9FFS - chains C and F of the 6 polymer chains in the assembly; structure by electron microscopy, 3.20 A resolution.

# Chain C
Molecule: Gamma-aminobutyric acid receptor subunit beta-3
Source organism: Homo sapiens
UniProt: P28472 (GBRB3_HUMAN); residues 1-448 here correspond to UniProt positions 26-473 (UniProt number = residue number + 25)
Chain sequence (395 residues; each row starts with the number of its first residue; note: 107 numbers in that range are skipped by the numbering (no residue carries them; nothing is unmodelled there); numbers below 1 keep their minus sign (Met-53 is residue -53)):
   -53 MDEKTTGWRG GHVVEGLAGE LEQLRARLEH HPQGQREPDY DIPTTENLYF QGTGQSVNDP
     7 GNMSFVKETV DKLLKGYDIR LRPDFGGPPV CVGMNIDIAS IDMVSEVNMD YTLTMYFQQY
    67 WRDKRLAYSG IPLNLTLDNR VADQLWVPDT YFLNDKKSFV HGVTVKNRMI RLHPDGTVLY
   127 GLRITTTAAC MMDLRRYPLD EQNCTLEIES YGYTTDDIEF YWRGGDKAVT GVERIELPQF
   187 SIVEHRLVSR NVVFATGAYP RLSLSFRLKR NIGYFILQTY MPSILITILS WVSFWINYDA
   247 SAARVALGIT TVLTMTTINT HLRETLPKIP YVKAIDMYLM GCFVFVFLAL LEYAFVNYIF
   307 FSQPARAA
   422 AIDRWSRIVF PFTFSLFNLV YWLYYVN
Unresolved in the structure: -53 to 7, 448
Sequence notes: initiating methionine (-53); expression tag (-52 to 0); linker (308-314)
Curated features (UniProtKB/Swiss-Prot):
  - binding site (benzamidine): Asp95 to Tyr97, Glu155 to Tyr157, Phe200
  - binding site (4-aminobutanoate): Tyr97, Glu155, Tyr157, Thr202
  - binding site (histamine): Tyr97, Ser156, Tyr157, Thr202
  - glycosylation (N-linked (GlcNAc...) asparagine): Asn8, Asn80, Asn149
Disulfides: Cys136-Cys150
Glycans and other covalent adducts: N-acetylglucosamine (NAG) linked to Asn80; glycan linked to Asn149

# Chain F
Molecule: Megabody25, Outer membrane protein
Source organism: Lama glama
UniProt: B5Z8H1 (B5Z8H1_HELPG); the construct has insertions or renumbered stretches relative to UniProt, so the offset changes along the chain: 14-234 = UniProt 226-446; 235-403 = UniProt 53-221
Chain sequence (522 residues; row label = number of the first residue in the row):
     2 QVQLVESGGG LVQTKTTTSV IDTTNDAQNL LTQAQTIVNT LKDYCPILIA KSSSSNGGTN
    62 NANTPSWQTA GGGKNSCATF GAEFSAASDM INNAQKIVQE TQQLSANQPK NITQPHNLNL
   122 NSPSSLTALA QKMLKNAQSQ AEILKLANQV ESDFNKLSSG HLKDYIGKCD ASAISSANMT
   182 MQNQKNNWGN GCAGVEETQS LLKTSAADFN NQTPQINQAQ NLANTLIQEL GNNTYEQLSR
   242 LLTNDNGTNS KTSAQAINQA VNNLNERAKT LAGGTTNSPA YQATLLALRS VLGLWNSMGY
   302 AVICGGYTKS PGENNQKDFH YTDENGNGTT INCGGSTNSN GTHSYNGTNT LKADKNVSLS
   362 IEQYEKIHEA YQILSKALKQ AGLAPLNSKG EKLEAHVTTS KYGSLRLSCA ASGHTFNYPI
   422 MGWFRQAPGK EREFVGAISW SGGSTSYADS VKDRFTISRD NAKNTVYLEM NNLKPEDTAV
   482 YYCAAKGRYS GGLYYPTNYD YWGQGTQVTV SSHHHHHHEP EA
Unresolved in the structure: 10-405, 511-523
Disulfides: Cys410-Cys484

# Interface between chain C and chain F
Residue-residue contacts (21):
  Leu99(C) - Tyr490(F)  hydrophobic
  Asn100(C) - Tyr490(F)
  Ala135(C) - Tyr490(F)
  Met137(C) - Phe417(F)
  Met137(C) - Arg489(F)
  Met138(C) - Phe417(F)
  Asp139(C) - Phe417(F)
  Asn149(C) - Asn418(F)
  Arg196(C) - Thr498(F)
  Arg196(C) - Asp501(F)  salt bridge
  Val198(C) - Ser491(F)
  Val198(C) - Gly492(F)
  Val198(C) - Asn499(F)
  Val199(C) - Gly492(F)
  Val199(C) - Gly493(F)  hydrogen bond (backbone-backbone)
  Val199(C) - Tyr496(F)  hydrophobic
  Val199(C) - Asn499(F)  hydrogen bond (backbone-side chain)
  Phe200(C) - Gly492(F)
  Phe200(C) - Tyr496(F)
  Ala201(C) - Tyr496(F)
  Arg207(C) - Tyr490(F)  hydrogen bond (side chain-backbone)
Interface residues without a listed pair, chain C (16 interface residues in all): Thr151, Glu153, Asn197

# In short
Chain C and chain F form an interface of 16 and 11 residues respectively, with 3 hydrogen bonds and 1 salt
bridge. Among the polar pairs are Arg196(C)-Asp501(F), Val199(C)-Asn499(F) and Arg207(C)-Tyr490(F). Covalently
linked N-acetylglucosamine: at Asn80(C).
Chain C is Gamma-aminobutyric acid receptor subunit beta-3 (Homo sapiens) and chain F is Megabody25, Outer
membrane protein (Lama glama); the structure, Cryo-EM structure of the alpha1beta3 GABA(A) receptor in complex
with GABA and Mb25 in the short-lived ..., was determined by electron microscopy.
